4LZF - chains A and B; structure by X-ray diffraction, 1.72 A resolution.

# Chain A
Protein: Centrosomal P4.1-associated protein
Organism: Danio rerio
Reference sequence: E7FCY1 (E7FCY1_DANRE); residues 942-1121 here = UniProt positions 942-1121
Chain sequence (184 residues; numbered 938 to 1121; the number before each row is that of its first residue):
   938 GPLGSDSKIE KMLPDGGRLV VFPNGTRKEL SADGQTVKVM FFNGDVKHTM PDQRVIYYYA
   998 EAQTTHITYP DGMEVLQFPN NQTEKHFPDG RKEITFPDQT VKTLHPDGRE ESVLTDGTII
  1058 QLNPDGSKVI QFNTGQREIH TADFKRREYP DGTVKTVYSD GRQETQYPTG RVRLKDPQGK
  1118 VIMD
Unresolved in the structure: 938-952, 1108-1121
Construct notes: expression tag (938-941)

# Chain B
Protein: SCL-interrupting locus protein homolog
Reference sequence: Q8JGS1 (STIL_DANRE); residues 414-428 here = UniProt positions 414-428
Chain sequence (15 residues; each row starts with the number of its first residue):
   414 DLSPRPSPNP HPVSQ
Unresolved in the structure: 426-428

# How chain A and chain B interact
Residue-residue contacts (23; chain A residue first):
  Phe959(A) with Asp414(B)
  Pro960(A) with Asp414(B)
  Asn961(A) with Asp414(B), hydrogen bond (backbone-side chain); Leu415(B), hydrogen bond (side chain-backbone)
  Thr963(A) with Leu415(B), hydrogen bond (side chain-backbone)
  Lys965(A) with Leu415(B)
  Val976(A) with Leu415(B), hydrophobic
  Phe978(A) with Leu415(B), hydrophobic; Ser416(B); Pro417(B)
  Phe979(A) with Pro417(B)
  Asn980(A) with Pro417(B)
  Asp982(A) with Pro417(B); Arg418(B)
  Val992(A) with Arg418(B)
  Tyr994(A) with Pro417(B); Arg418(B), hydrogen bond (side chain-backbone)
  Tyr996(A) with Arg418(B); Pro419(B); Pro421(B)
  Ala999(A) with Pro421(B), hydrophobic; Asn422(B)
  His1003(A) with Arg418(B), hydrogen bond

# Overview
15 residues of chain A face 8 of chain B across their interface; the contacts include 5 hydrogen bonds. Among
the polar pairs are Asn961(A)-Asp414(B), Asn961(A)-Leu415(B) and Thr963(A)-Leu415(B).
Here chain A is Centrosomal P4.1-associated protein (Danio rerio) and chain B is SCL-interrupting locus
protein homolog. Entry 4LZF (A novel domain in the microcephaly protein CPAP suggests a role in centriole
architecture) was determined by X-ray diffraction, deposited together with 4LD1 and 4LD3.
